Entry 9D7O (electron microscopy, 3.56 A resolution); this record covers chains C and E of the 8 polymer chains in the assembly.

[Chain C]
Molecule: Surface protein gp120
From: Human immunodeficiency virus 1
UniProt: Q2N0S5 (Q2N0S5_9HIV1); the construct lacks a stretch of the UniProt sequence and is renumbered around it, so the offset changes along the chain: 8-17 = UniProt 9-18; 19-23 = UniProt 19-23; 25-309 = UniProt 24-308; 312-321 = UniProt 309-318; 2 more segments
Amino-acid sequence (496 residues; each row starts with the number of its first residue; note: 3 numbers in that range are skipped by the numbering (no residue carries them; nothing is unmodelled there)):
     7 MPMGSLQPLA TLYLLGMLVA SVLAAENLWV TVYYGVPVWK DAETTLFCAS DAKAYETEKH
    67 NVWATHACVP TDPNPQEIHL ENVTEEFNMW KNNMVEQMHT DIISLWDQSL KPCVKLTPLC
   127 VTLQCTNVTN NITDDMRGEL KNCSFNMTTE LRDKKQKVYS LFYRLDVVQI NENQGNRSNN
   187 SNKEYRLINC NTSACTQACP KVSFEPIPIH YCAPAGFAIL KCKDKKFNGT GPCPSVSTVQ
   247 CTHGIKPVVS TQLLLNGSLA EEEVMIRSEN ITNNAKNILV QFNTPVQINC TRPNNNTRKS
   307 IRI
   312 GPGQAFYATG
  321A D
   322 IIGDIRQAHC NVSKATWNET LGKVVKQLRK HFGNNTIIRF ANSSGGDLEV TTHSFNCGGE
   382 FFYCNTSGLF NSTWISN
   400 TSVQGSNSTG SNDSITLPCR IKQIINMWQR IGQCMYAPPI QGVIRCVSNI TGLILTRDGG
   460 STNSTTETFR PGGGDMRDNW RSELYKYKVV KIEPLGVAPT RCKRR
Disordered / not traced: 7-33, 57-66, 134-141, 178-187, 400-409
Construct notes: initiating methionine (7); conflict Pro8 (Asn9 in Q2N0S5), Met9 (Cys10 in Q2N0S5), Gly10 (Gln11 in Q2N0S5), Ser11 (His12 in Q2N0S5), Gln13 (Phe14 in Q2N0S5), Pro14 (Arg15 in Q2N0S5), Leu15 (Trp16 in Q2N0S5), Ala16 (Gly17 in Q2N0S5), Tyr19 (Met in Q2N0S5), Leu20 (Ile in Q2N0S5), Val25 (Ile24 in Q2N0S5), Ala26 (Ile25 in Q2N0S5), Ser27 (Ile26 in Q2N0S5), Val28 (Cys27 in Q2N0S5), Leu29 (Ser28 in Q2N0S5), Cys201 (Ile200 in Q2N0S5), Asn332 (Thr330 in Q2N0S5), Cys433 (Ala430 in Q2N0S5), Cys501 (Ala498 in Q2N0S5); insertion (18, 24)
Cystine bridges: Cys119-Cys205, Cys126-Cys196, Cys131-Cys149, Cys201-Cys433, Cys218-Cys247, Cys228-Cys239, Cys296-Cys331, Cys378-Cys445, Cys385-Cys418
Covalently attached groups: N-acetylglucosamine (NAG) linked to Asn88, Asn133, Asn148, Asn152, Asn197, Asn234, Asn262, Asn276, Asn295, Asn301, Asn332, Asn355, Asn363, Asn386, Asn392, Asn448

[Chain E]
Molecule: Surface protein gp120
From: Human immunodeficiency virus 1
UniProt: Q2N0S5 (Q2N0S5_9HIV1); the construct lacks a stretch of the UniProt sequence and is renumbered around it, so the offset changes along the chain: 8-17 = UniProt 9-18; 19-23 = UniProt 19-23; 25-309 = UniProt 24-308; 312-321 = UniProt 309-318; 2 more segments
Amino-acid sequence (496 residues; numbered 7 to 504 plus 1 insertion-coded residue; 3 numbers in that range are skipped by the numbering (no residue carries them; nothing is unmodelled there); the number before each row is that of its first residue):
     7 MPMGSLQPLA TLYLLGMLVA SVLAAENLWV TVYYGVPVWK DAETTLFCAS DAKAYETEKH
    67 NVWATHACVP TDPNPQEIHL ENVTEEFNMW KNNMVEQMHT DIISLWDQSL KPCVKLTPLC
   127 VTLQCTNVTN NITDDMRGEL KNCSFNMTTE LRDKKQKVYS LFYRLDVVQI NENQGNRSNN
   187 SNKEYRLINC NTSACTQACP KVSFEPIPIH YCAPAGFAIL KCKDKKFNGT GPCPSVSTVQ
   247 CTHGIKPVVS TQLLLNGSLA EEEVMIRSEN ITNNAKNILV QFNTPVQINC TRPNNNTRKS
   307 IRI
   312 GPGQAFYATG
  321A D
   322 IIGDIRQAHC NVSKATWNET LGKVVKQLRK HFGNNTIIRF ANSSGGDLEV TTHSFNCGGE
   382 FFYCNTSGLF NSTWIS
   399 NTSVQGSNST GSNDSITLPC RIKQIINMWQ RIGQCMYAPP IQGVIRCVSN ITGLILTRDG
   459 GSTNSTTETF RPGGGDMRDN WRSELYKYKV VKIEPLGVAP TRCKRR
Disordered / not traced: 7-33, 58-66, 179-186, 399-410
Construct notes: initiating methionine (7); conflict Pro8 (Asn9 in Q2N0S5), Met9 (Cys10 in Q2N0S5), Gly10 (Gln11 in Q2N0S5), Ser11 (His12 in Q2N0S5), Gln13 (Phe14 in Q2N0S5), Pro14 (Arg15 in Q2N0S5), Leu15 (Trp16 in Q2N0S5), Ala16 (Gly17 in Q2N0S5), Tyr19 (Met in Q2N0S5), Leu20 (Ile in Q2N0S5), Val25 (Ile24 in Q2N0S5), Ala26 (Ile25 in Q2N0S5), Ser27 (Ile26 in Q2N0S5), Val28 (Cys27 in Q2N0S5), Leu29 (Ser28 in Q2N0S5), Cys201 (Ile200 in Q2N0S5), Asn332 (Thr330 in Q2N0S5), Cys433 (Ala430 in Q2N0S5), Cys501 (Ala498 in Q2N0S5); insertion (18, 24)
Cystine bridges: Cys119-Cys205, Cys131-Cys149, Cys201-Cys433, Cys296-Cys445
Covalently attached groups: N-acetylglucosamine (NAG) linked to Asn88, Asn133, Asn137, Asn148, Asn152, Asn234, Asn262, Asn276, Asn295, Asn301, Asn332, Asn355, Asn386, Asn392, Asn448; glycan linked to Asn363

[How chain C and chain E interact]
Pairs across the interface (17; chain C residue first):
  Glu156(C) with Cys126(E); Asn197(E)
  Leu157(C) with Cys126(E); Val127(E); Thr128(E)
  Arg158(C) with Pro124(E), hydrogen bond (side chain-backbone); Cys126(E), hydrogen bond (backbone-backbone); Val127(E); Thr154(E)
  Asp159(C) with Thr128(E)
  Lys160(C) with Thr128(E); Glu190(E), salt bridge
  Arg308(C) with Asn197(E), hydrogen bond (side chain-backbone)
  Pro313(C) with Cys196(E); Ala200(E)
  Gly314(C) with Asn197(E); Thr198(E)
Other interface residues (no listed pair), chain E (15 interface residues in all): Thr123, Lys161, Ile176, Arg192, Ser199

[In short]
8 residues of chain C and 15 residues of chain E are in contact, with 3 hydrogen bonds and 1 salt bridge.
Among the polar pairs are Lys160(C)-Glu190(E), Arg158(C)-Pro124(E) and Arg308(C)-Asn197(E). Covalently linked
N-acetylglucosamine: at Asn88(C), Asn133(C), Asn148(C), Asn152(C), Asn197(C) and Asn234(C) and 10 more.
Chain C and chain E are both Surface protein gp120 (Human immunodeficiency virus 1); the structure, Cryo-EM
structure of BG505 DS-SOSIP.664 with 1 CH103 Fab bound, was determined by electron microscopy, deposited
together with 9D7G, 9D7H, 9D7I and 9D7P.
